7NP6 - chain A; structure by X-ray diffraction, 1.84 A resolution.

[Chain A]
Molecule: Nuclear receptor ROR-gamma
Organism: Homo sapiens
UniProt: P51449 (RORG_HUMAN); residues 265-507 here = UniProt positions 265-507
Sequence (247 residues; row label = number of the first residue in the row):
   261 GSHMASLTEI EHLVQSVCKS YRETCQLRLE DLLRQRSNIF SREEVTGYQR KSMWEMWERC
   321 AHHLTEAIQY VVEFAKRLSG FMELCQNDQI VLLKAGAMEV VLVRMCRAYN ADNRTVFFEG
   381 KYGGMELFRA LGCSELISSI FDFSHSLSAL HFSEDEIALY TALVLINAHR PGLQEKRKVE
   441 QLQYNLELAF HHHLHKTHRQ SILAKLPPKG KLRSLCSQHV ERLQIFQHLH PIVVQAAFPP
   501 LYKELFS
Disordered / not traced: 261-265
Sequence notes: expression tag (261-264); engineered mutation His-455 (Cys in P51449)
Ligand contacts: UK8 (4-[[3-[2-chloranyl-6-(trifluoromethyl)phenyl]-5-(1H-pyrazol-4-yl)-1,2-oxazol-4-yl]methoxy]benzoic acid): Trp-317, Ala-321, Leu-324, Thr-325, Ile-328, Gln-329, Leu-353, Lys-354, Ala-357, Met-358, Val-480, Leu-483, Gln-484, Gln-487, Ile-492, Val-494, Gln-495, Ala-496, Ala-497, Phe-498, Pro-499, Leu-501, Tyr-502, Leu-505, Phe-506
UniProt features mapped onto this chain:
  - motif: Leu-501 to Phe-506 (AF-2)
  - mutagenesis: Ala-327 (A327F: Completely abolishes transcriptional activity), Phe-378 (F378Q: Completely abolishes transcriptional activity), Ile-397 (I397N: Nearly abolishes transcriptional activity)

[Summary]
Ligands of chain A: compound UK8. Curated annotation (UniProt) lists 3 mutagenesis sites.
Chain A is Nuclear receptor ROR-gamma (Homo sapiens); the structure, ROR(gamma)t ligand binding domain in
complex with allosteric ligand FM257, was determined by X-ray diffraction (same publication as 7NEC, 7NP5 and
7NPC).
